PDB entry 6EUA | X-ray diffraction, 2.10 A resolution | chains A and B of the 3 polymer chains in the assembly

== Chain A (and B) ==
Molecule: Angiopoietin-related protein 3
From: Homo sapiens
Notes: chain B of this document is another copy of the same molecule, construct and numbering; everything in this record applies to it too
UniProtKB: Q9Y5C1 (ANGL3_HUMAN); numbering as in UniProt (aligned over 242-460)
Chain sequence (227 residues; row label = number of the first residue in the row):
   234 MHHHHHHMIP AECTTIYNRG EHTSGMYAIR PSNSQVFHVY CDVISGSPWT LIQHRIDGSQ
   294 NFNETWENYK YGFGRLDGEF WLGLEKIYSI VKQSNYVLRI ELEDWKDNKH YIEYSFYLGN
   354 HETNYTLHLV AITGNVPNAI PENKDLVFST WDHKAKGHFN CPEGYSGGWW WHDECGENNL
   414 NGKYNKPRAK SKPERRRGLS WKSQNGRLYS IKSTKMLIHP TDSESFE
Disordered / not traced: 234-240, 389-391, 420-429, 456-460 (chain B: 234-240, 389-390, 419-429, 455-460)
Disulfide bonds: Cys-246/Cys-274, Cys-394/Cys-408
Construct notes: initiating methionine (234); expression tag (235-241)
Swiss-Prot annotation at these positions:
  - glycosylation (N-linked (GlcNAc...) asparagine): Asn-296, Asn-357
From the paper describing this entry:
  - mutagenesis - Y250C, R288Q, S292P, I333S, E375K, T383S, C408R, Y417C: abolished expression
  - mutagenesis - G253C, D290H, Y344S: decreased expression
  - mutagenesis - M259T: unchanged expression
  - mutagenesis - M259T (57.7 + /- 1.1 degC): unchanged stability

== Interface between chain A and chain B ==
Contacting residue pairs - 19 pairs, chain A then chain B:
  Arg-252(A) with Gln-268(B)
  Gly-253(A) with Lys-319(B), hydrogen bond (backbone-side chain)
  Glu-254(A) with Val-269(B); Phe-270(B); His-271(B), salt bridge
  His-255(A) with Tyr-304(B); Gly-305(B)
  Thr-256(A) with Phe-306(B); Gly-307(B); Leu-309(B)
  Ser-257(A) with Gly-307(B), hydrogen bond (backbone-backbone); Arg-308(B); Leu-309(B), hydrogen bond (backbone-backbone)
  Gly-258(A) with Met-259(B)
  Met-259(A) with Met-259(B)
  Tyr-260(A) with His-271(B)
  Tyr-273(A) with Arg-308(B), hydrogen bond; Asp-310(B), hydrogen bond
  Asp-275(A) with Arg-308(B), salt bridge
Other interface residues (no listed pair), chain A (12 interface residues in all): Lys-448
Other interface residues (no listed pair), chain B (14 interface residues in all): Trp-314

== In short ==
Chain A and chain B form an interface of 12 and 14 residues respectively, with 5 hydrogen bonds and 2 salt
bridges. Polar contacts include Glu-254(A)/His-271(B), Asp-275(A)/Arg-308(B) and Gly-253(A)/Lys-319(B). From
the paper: Y250C, R288Q and S292P of chain A, among others, abolish expression; G253C, D290H and Y344S of
chain A reduce expression; 12 substitutions were tested in all.
Both chains are Angiopoietin-related protein 3 (Homo sapiens). Entry 6EUA (The fibrinogen-like domain of human
Angptl3) was determined by X-ray diffraction, deposited together with 6EUB.
